Entry 1QPV (X-ray diffraction, 3.00 A resolution); this record covers chain A.

[Chain A]
Name: Yeast cofilin
Organism: Saccharomyces cerevisiae
Reference sequence: Q03048 (COFI_YEAST); numbering as in UniProt (aligned over 1-143)
Chain sequence (143 residues; row label = number of the first residue in the row):
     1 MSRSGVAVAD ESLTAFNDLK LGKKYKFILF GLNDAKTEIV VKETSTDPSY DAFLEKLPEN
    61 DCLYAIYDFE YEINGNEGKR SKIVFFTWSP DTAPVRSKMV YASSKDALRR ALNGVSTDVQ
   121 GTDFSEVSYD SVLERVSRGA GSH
Disordered / not traced: 1-5, 140-143
Swiss-Prot annotation at these positions:
  - modified residue: Ser-4 (Phosphoserine)

[Summary]
Chain A is Yeast cofilin (Saccharomyces cerevisiae); the structure, Yeast cofilin, was determined by X-ray
diffraction, deposited together with 1CFY and 1COF.
